Entry 5XJ0 (X-ray diffraction, 4.00 A resolution (low resolution: residue-level contacts below are approximate; hydrogen-bond / salt-bridge calls are withheld)); this record covers chains F and G of the 9 polymer chains in the assembly.

== Chain F ==
Protein: RNA polymerase sigma factor SigA
Source organism: Thermus thermophilus HB8
UniProt: Q5SKW1 (Q5SKW1_THET8); residues 1-423 here = UniProt positions 1-423
Sequence (423 residues; each row starts with the number of its first residue):
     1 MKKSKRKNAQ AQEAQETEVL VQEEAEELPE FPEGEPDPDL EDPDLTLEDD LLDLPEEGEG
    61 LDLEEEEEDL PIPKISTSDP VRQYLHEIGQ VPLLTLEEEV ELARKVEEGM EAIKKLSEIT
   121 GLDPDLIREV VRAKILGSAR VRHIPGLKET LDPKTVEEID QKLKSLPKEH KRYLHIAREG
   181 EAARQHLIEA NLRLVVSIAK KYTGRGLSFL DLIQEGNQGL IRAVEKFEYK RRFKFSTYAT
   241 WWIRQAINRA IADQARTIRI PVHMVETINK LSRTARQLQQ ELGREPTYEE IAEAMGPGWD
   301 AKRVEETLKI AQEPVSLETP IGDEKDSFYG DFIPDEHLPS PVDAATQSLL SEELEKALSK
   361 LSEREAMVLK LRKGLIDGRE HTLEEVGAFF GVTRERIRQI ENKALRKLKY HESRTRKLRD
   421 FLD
Unresolved in the structure: 1-73, 289-309, 379-383, 413-423

== Chain G ==
Protein: gp39
Source organism: Thermus virus P23-45
UniProt: A7XX65 (A7XX65_9CAUD); residue numbers follow UniProt; this construct covers 1-141
Sequence (144 residues; each row starts with the number of its first residue; numbers below 1 keep their minus sign (Gly-2 is residue -2)):
    -2 GSHMVEGFVE PYIRLFEAIP DAETELATFY DADLDTLPPR MFLPSGDLYT PPGPVRLEEI
    58 KRKRRVRLVK VSIYRFEHVG LGLAARPYAY AYAWQGDNGI LHLYHAPVVL EDVPEVLELD
   118 EVTYNESYVR LMRAMGHVDA FIDL
Unresolved in the structure: -2 to 3, 110-117, 139-141
Differences from the reference sequence: expression tag (-2 to 0)

== Chain F / chain G interface ==
Residue-residue contacts (11):
  Glu353(F) - Arg127(G)
  Glu353(F) - Leu128(G)
  Ala357(F) - Ser124(G)
  Lys407(F) - Asn122(G)
  Leu408(F) - Asn122(G)
  Lys409(F) - Tyr125(G)
  Tyr410(F) - Asn122(G)
  His411(F) - Leu78(G)
  His411(F) - Thr120(G)
  His411(F) - Asn122(G)
  Glu412(F) - Thr120(G)
Also at the interface, not in a pair above, chain G (8 interface residues in all): Tyr121

== In short ==
Chain F and chain G each contribute 8 residues to their interface.
Here chain F is RNA polymerase sigma factor SigA (Thermus thermophilus HB8) and chain G is gp39 (Thermus virus
P23-45). Entry 5XJ0 (T. thermophilus RNA polymerase holoenzyme bound with gp39 and gp76) was determined by
X-ray diffraction.
